Entry 8VUL (electron microscopy, 3.83 A resolution); this record covers chains A and H of the 4 polymer chains in the assembly.

[Chain A]
Name: Glutamate receptor ionotropic, NMDA 1
Organism: Homo sapiens
Reference sequence: Q05586 (NMDZ1_HUMAN); residues 25-393 here = UniProt positions 25-393
Sequence (369 residues; row label = number of the first residue in the row):
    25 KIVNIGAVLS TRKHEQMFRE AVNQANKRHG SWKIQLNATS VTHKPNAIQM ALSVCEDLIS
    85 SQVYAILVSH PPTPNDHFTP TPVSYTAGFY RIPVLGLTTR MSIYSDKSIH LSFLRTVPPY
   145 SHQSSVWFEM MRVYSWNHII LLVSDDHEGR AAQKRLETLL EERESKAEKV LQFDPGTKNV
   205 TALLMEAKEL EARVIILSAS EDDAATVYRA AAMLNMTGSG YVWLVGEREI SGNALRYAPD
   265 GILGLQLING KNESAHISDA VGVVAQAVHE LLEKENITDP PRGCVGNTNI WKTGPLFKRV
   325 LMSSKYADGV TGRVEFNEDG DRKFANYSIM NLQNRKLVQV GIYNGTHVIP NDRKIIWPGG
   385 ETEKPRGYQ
Cystine bridges: Cys79-Cys308

[Chain H]
Name: 003-102 Heavy
Organism: Homo sapiens
Sequence (119 residues; row label = number of the first residue in the row):
     2 LQLQESGPGL VKPSQTLSLT CTVSGGSISS SNWWSWVRQP PGKGLEWIGE IYHSGNTNYN
    62 PSLKSRVTVS VDKSKNQFSL KLTSVTAADT AVYYCARDVS GGVNWFDPWG QGTLVTVSS
Cystine bridges: Cys22-Cys96

[Chain A / chain H interface]
Residue-residue contacts (14; chain A residue first):
  Gln357(A) - Asn57(H)
  Asn358(A) - Trp34(H)  hydrogen bond
  Asn358(A) - Glu51(H)  hydrogen bond
  Asn358(A) - Asp99(H)
  Asn358(A) - Asn105(H)  hydrogen bond
  Arg359(A) - Gly103(H)  hydrogen bond (side chain-backbone)
  Lys360(A) - Trp48(H)
  Lys360(A) - Glu51(H)  salt bridge
  Lys360(A) - Asn105(H)
  Val362(A) - Asn59(H)
  Arg377(A) - Thr58(H)
  Lys378(A) - Asn57(H)  hydrogen bond (backbone-side chain)
  Ile380(A) - Asn57(H)
  Glu385(A) - Tyr53(H)
Interface residues without a listed pair, chain A (12 interface residues in all): Arg260, Gly384, Thr386
Interface residues without a listed pair, chain H (14 interface residues in all): Ser55, Gly56, Val100, Ser101

[In short]
12 residues of chain A and 14 residues of chain H are in contact, with 5 hydrogen bonds and 1 salt bridge.
Polar contacts include Lys360(A)-Glu51(H), Asn358(A)-Trp34(H) and Asn358(A)-Glu51(H).
Here chain A is Glutamate receptor ionotropic, NMDA 1 and chain H is 003-102 Heavy, both from Homo sapiens.
Entry 8VUL (Human GluN1-2A with Fab 003-102 Local refinement of ATD) was determined by electron microscopy
together with 8VUH, 8VUJ, 8VUN, 8VUQ, 8VUR, 8VUT, 8VUY and 8VVH from the same study.
